7L6Z - chain A; structure by X-ray diffraction, 1.88 A resolution.

# Chain A
Protein: Peptidyl-prolyl cis-trans isomerase
From: Streptococcus pneumoniae (strain ATCC BAA-255 / R6)
Notes: EC 5.2.1.8
UniProtKB: Q8DQG5 (Q8DQG5_STRR6); numbering as in UniProt (aligned over 61-267)
Chain sequence (214 residues; numbered 60 to 273; the number before each row is that of its first residue):
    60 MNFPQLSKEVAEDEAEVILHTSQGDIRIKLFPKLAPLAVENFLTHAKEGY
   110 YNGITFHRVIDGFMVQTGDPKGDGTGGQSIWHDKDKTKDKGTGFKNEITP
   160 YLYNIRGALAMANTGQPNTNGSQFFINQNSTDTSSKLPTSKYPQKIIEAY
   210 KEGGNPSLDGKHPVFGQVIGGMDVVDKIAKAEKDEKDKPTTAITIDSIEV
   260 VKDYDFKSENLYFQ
Modified residues: Mse60 (selenomethionine); Mse123, Mse170, Mse231 (selenomethionine; parent Met)
Differences from the reference sequence: initiating methionine (60); expression tag (268-273)
What the authors report for this chain:
  - catalytic residues: R117 (by similarity / conservation)
  - specificity-determining residues: T134, D142, K143, T178, S181, Q182 (by similarity / conservation)
  - specificity-determining residues: S216 (proposed by the authors, not directly observed)

# Overview
From the paper: the catalytic residue R117; specificity determinants T134, D142 and K143 among others.
Chain A is Peptidyl-prolyl cis-trans isomerase (Streptococcus pneumoniae (strain ATCC BAA-255 / R6)); the
structure, Crystal Structure of Peptidyl-Prolyl Cis-Trans Isomerasefrom (PpiB) Streptococcus pneumoniae R6,
was determined by X-ray diffraction, deposited together with 7L6Y and 7L75.
